Entry 7YDS (X-ray diffraction, 2.30 A resolution); this record covers chains B and C of the 3 polymer chains in the assembly.

[Chain B]
Molecule: Anti-PDL1-VH-CH1
Organism: Homo sapiens
Chain sequence (221 residues; row label = number of the first residue in the row):
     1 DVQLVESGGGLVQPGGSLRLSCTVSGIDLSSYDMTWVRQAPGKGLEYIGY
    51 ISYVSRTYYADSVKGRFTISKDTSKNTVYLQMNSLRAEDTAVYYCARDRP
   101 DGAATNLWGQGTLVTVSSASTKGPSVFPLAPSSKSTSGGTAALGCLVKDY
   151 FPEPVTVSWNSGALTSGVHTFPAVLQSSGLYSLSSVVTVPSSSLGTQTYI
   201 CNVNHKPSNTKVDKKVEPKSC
Disordered / not traced: 221
Disulfides: C22-C95, C145-C201

[Chain C]
Molecule: Anti-PDL1-VL-CL
Organism: Homo sapiens
Chain sequence (217 residues; each row starts with the number of its first residue):
     1 DIQMTQSPSTLSASVGDRVTITCQSSQNVYSNNRLSWYQQKPGKAPKLLI
    51 YWTSFLASGVPSRFSGSGSGTEFTLTISSLQPDDFATYYCAGGYSGNLYT
   101 FGQGTKLEIKRTVAAPSVFIFPPSDEQLKSGTASVVCLLNNFYPREAKVQ
   151 WKVDNALQSGNSQESVTEQDSKDSTYSLSSTLTLSKADYEKHKVYACEVT
   201 HQGLSSPVTKSFNRGEC
Disordered / not traced: 215-217
Disulfides: C23-C90, C137-C197

[Interface between chain B and chain C]
Contacting residue pairs (67; chain B residue first):
  Q39(B) - Q40(C)  hydrogen bond
  Q39(B) - Y89(C)
  K43(B) - Y89(C)
  G44(B) - Y89(C)
  L45(B) - P46(C)  hydrophobic
  L45(B) - Y89(C)
  L45(B) - F101(C)
  Y47(B) - Y99(C)
  Y47(B) - F101(C)
  Y50(B) - N97(C)  hydrogen bond
  Y50(B) - Y99(C)  hydrophobic
  Y58(B) - N97(C)
  D61(B) - D1(C)
  Y94(B) - K44(C)
  Y94(B) - A45(C)  hydrophobic
  R99(B) - Y99(C)
  P100(B) - S36(C)
  P100(B) - Y38(C)  hydrogen bond (backbone-side chain)
  P100(B) - A91(C)
  P100(B) - Y99(C)  hydrophobic
  D101(B) - R34(C)
  D101(B) - S36(C)
  D101(B) - W52(C)
  D101(B) - G93(C)
  D101(B) - Y99(C)
  G102(B) - Y51(C)
  A103(B) - Y51(C)  hydrophobic
  T105(B) - Y38(C)
  T105(B) - L48(C)
  N106(B) - L48(C)
  W108(B) - Y38(C)  hydrophobic
  W108(B) - A45(C)  hydrophobic
  W108(B) - P46(C)
  G109(B) - A45(C)
  F127(B) - S124(C)
  F127(B) - E126(C)
  F127(B) - Q127(C)
  P128(B) - S124(C)
  P128(B) - E126(C)
  L129(B) - F121(C)
  L129(B) - V136(C)  hydrophobic
  A130(B) - F121(C)
  T136(B) - K210(C)  hydrogen bond
  S137(B) - F119(C)
  G138(B) - S117(C)
  T140(B) - F119(C)
  A142(B) - F119(C)  hydrophobic
  A142(B) - F121(C)
  A142(B) - L138(C)  hydrophobic
  L146(B) - Q127(C)
  L146(B) - S134(C)
  K148(B) - S134(C)
  H169(B) - N140(C)
  H169(B) - N141(C)  hydrogen bond
  H169(B) - S177(C)  hydrogen bond
  F171(B) - L138(C)  hydrophobic
  F171(B) - S165(C)
  F171(B) - T167(C)
  F171(B) - S177(C)
  F171(B) - L178(C)
  F171(B) - S179(C)
  P172(B) - S165(C)  hydrogen bond (backbone-side chain)
  P172(B) - V166(C)
  V174(B) - Q163(C)
  V186(B) - L138(C)  hydrophobic
  T188(B) - N140(C)
  K219(B) - D125(C)  salt bridge
Other interface residues (no listed pair), chain B (42 interface residues in all): V37, E46, L143, T170, L175, S184
Other interface residues (no listed pair), chain C (38 interface residues in all): D170

[Overview]
42 residues of chain B face 38 of chain C across their interface, with 7 hydrogen bonds and 1 salt bridge.
Polar contacts include K219(B)-D125(C), Q39(B)-Q40(C) and Y50(B)-N97(C).
Here chain B is Anti-PDL1-VH-CH1 and chain C is Anti-PDL1-VL-CL, both from Homo sapiens. Entry 7YDS (The
structure of the bispecific antibody targeted PD-L1 and 4-1BB) was determined by X-ray diffraction.
